PDB entry 9BYD | electron microscopy, 4.20 A resolution (low resolution: residue-level contacts below are approximate; hydrogen-bond / salt-bridge calls are withheld) | chains A and B of the 4 polymer chains in the assembly

Chain A (and B):
Name: Ribonucleoside-diphosphate reductase subunit alpha
Source organism: Bacillus subtilis
Notes: EC 1.17.4.1; chain B of this document is another copy of the same molecule, construct and numbering; everything in this record applies to it too
UniProtKB: P50620 (RIR1_BACSU); numbering as in UniProt (aligned over 1-700)
Chain sequence (700 residues; each row starts with the number of its first residue):
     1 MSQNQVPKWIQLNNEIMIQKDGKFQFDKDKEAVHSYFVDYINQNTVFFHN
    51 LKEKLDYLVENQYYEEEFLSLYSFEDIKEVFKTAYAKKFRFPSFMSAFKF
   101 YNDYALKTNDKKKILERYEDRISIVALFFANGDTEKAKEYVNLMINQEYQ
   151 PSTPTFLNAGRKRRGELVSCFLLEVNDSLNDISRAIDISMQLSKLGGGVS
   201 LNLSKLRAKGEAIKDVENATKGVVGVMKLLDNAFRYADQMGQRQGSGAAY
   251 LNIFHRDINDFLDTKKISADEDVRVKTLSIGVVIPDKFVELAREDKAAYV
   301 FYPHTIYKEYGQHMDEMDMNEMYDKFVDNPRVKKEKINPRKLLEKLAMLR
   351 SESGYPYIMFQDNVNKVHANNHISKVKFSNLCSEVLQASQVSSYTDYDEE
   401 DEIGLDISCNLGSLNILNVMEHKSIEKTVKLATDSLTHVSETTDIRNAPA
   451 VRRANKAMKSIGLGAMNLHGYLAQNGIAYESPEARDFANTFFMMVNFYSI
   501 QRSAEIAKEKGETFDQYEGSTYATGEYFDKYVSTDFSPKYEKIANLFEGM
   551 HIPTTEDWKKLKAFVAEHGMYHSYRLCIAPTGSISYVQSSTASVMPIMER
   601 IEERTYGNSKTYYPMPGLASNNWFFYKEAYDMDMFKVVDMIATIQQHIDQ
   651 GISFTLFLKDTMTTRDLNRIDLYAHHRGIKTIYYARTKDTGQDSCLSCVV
Not modelled in the structure: 1-5, 689-700
Swiss-Prot annotation at these positions:
  - active site: Asn380 (Proton acceptor), Cys382 (Cysteine radical intermediate), Glu384 (Proton acceptor)
  - binding site (substrate): Thr153, Ser169, Cys170, Gly198, Asn380 to Glu384, Pro580 to Ile584
  - site: Cys170 (Important for hydrogen atom transfer), Asp177 (Allosteric effector binding), Arg207 (Allosteric effector binding), Cys409 (Important for hydrogen atom transfer), Tyr683 (Important for electron transfer), Tyr684 (Important for electron transfer), Cys695 (Interacts with thioredoxin/glutaredoxin), Cys698 (Interacts with thioredoxin/glutaredoxin)
  - mutagenesis: His255 (H255Y: In ts-A 73; temperature-sensitive lethal mutation)
Residues lining bound ligands:
  - ATP (adenosine-5'-triphosphate): Val33, His34, Phe37, Val38, Asn42, Phe89, Arg90, Phe91, Arg117
  - 2'-deoxyguanosine-5'-diphosphate (DGI): Val46, Phe47, Phe48, His49, Asn50, Leu51, Lys54, Lys78, Phe81, Lys82, Tyr85, Asp120
  - dTTP (TTP), molecule 1: Asp177, Ser178, Leu179, Asn180, Ile182, Leu206, Arg207, Ala212, Ile213, Lys214, Ala219, Thr220, Lys221, His304
  - dTTP (TTP), molecule 2: Lys194, Tyr236, Ala237, Asp238, Gln239
From the paper describing this entry:
  - catalytic residues: Cys382, Tyr684 (citing earlier work)

How chain A and chain B interact:
Contacting residue pairs - 64 pairs, chain A then chain B:
  Leu179(A) - Met190(B)
  Leu179(A) - Gln191(B)
  Leu179(A) - Lys194(B)
  Leu179(A) - Tyr236(B)
  Asn180(A) - Gln191(B)
  Asn180(A) - Asn447(B)
  Ile182(A) - Tyr236(B)
  Ser183(A) - Asp187(B)
  Ser183(A) - Met190(B)
  Arg184(A) - Arg184(B)
  Asp187(A) - Ser183(B)
  Met190(A) - Leu179(B)
  Met190(A) - Ser183(B)
  Gln191(A) - Leu179(B)
  Gln191(A) - Asn180(B)
  Lys194(A) - Leu179(B)
  Lys194(A) - Lys214(B)
  Ile213(A) - Met240(B)
  Asp215(A) - Arg163(B)
  Val216(A) - Met240(B)
  Val216(A) - Gln242(B)
  Ala219(A) - Met240(B)
  Ala219(A) - Gly241(B)
  Lys221(A) - Arg235(B)
  Lys221(A) - Tyr236(B)
  Lys221(A) - Asp238(B)
  Gly225(A) - Tyr236(B)
  Val226(A) - Tyr236(B)
  Leu229(A) - Asn232(B)
  Leu229(A) - Ala233(B)
  Leu229(A) - Tyr236(B)
  Asn232(A) - Lys228(B)
  Asn232(A) - Leu229(B)
  Asn232(A) - Asn232(B)
  Ala233(A) - Leu229(B)
  Arg235(A) - Lys221(B)
  Tyr236(A) - Leu179(B)
  Tyr236(A) - Ile182(B)
  Tyr236(A) - Lys221(B)
  Tyr236(A) - Gly225(B)
  Tyr236(A) - Val226(B)
  Tyr236(A) - Leu229(B)
  Asp238(A) - Lys221(B)
  Met240(A) - Val216(B)
  Met240(A) - Glu217(B)
  Met240(A) - Asn218(B)
  Asp396(A) - Arg446(B)
  Asp396(A) - Asn447(B)
  Tyr397(A) - Asp401(B)
  Tyr397(A) - Ile403(B)
  Tyr397(A) - Arg446(B)
  Tyr397(A) - Asn447(B)
  Tyr397(A) - Pro449(B)
  Asp398(A) - Arg446(B)
  Asp401(A) - Tyr397(B)
  Ile403(A) - Tyr397(B)
  Arg446(A) - Asp396(B)
  Arg446(A) - Tyr397(B)
  Arg446(A) - Asp398(B)
  Asn447(A) - Asn180(B)
  Asn447(A) - Asp396(B)
  Asn447(A) - Tyr397(B)
  Pro449(A) - Tyr397(B)
  Arg452(A) - Asp398(B)
Interface residues without a listed pair, chain A (36 interface residues in all): Arg163, Ile186, Gly222, Tyr394
Interface residues without a listed pair, chain B (37 interface residues in all): Asp215, Ala219

Summary:
36 residues of chain A face 37 of chain B across their interface. Ligands of chain A: dTTP, ATP and
2'-deoxyguanosine-5'-diphosphate. UniProt lists 3 active-site residues, 14 substrate-binding residues and one
mutagenesis site on chain A. The paper reports catalytic residues Cys382(A) and Tyr684(A).
Both chains are Ribonucleoside-diphosphate reductase subunit alpha (Bacillus subtilis). Entry 9BYD (Class 16
model for product condition of Bacillus subtilis ribonucleotide reductase complex) was determined by electron
microscopy (same publication as 9BW3, 9BWX, 9BX2, 9BX3, 9BX6, 9BX8 and 39 further entries).
